PDB entry 9K3N | electron microscopy, 2.59 A resolution | chains F and G of the 300 polymer chains in the assembly

Chain F:
Name: capsid protein F
Organism: Salmonella phage PJNS002
Amino-acid sequence (429 residues; row label = number of the first residue in the row):
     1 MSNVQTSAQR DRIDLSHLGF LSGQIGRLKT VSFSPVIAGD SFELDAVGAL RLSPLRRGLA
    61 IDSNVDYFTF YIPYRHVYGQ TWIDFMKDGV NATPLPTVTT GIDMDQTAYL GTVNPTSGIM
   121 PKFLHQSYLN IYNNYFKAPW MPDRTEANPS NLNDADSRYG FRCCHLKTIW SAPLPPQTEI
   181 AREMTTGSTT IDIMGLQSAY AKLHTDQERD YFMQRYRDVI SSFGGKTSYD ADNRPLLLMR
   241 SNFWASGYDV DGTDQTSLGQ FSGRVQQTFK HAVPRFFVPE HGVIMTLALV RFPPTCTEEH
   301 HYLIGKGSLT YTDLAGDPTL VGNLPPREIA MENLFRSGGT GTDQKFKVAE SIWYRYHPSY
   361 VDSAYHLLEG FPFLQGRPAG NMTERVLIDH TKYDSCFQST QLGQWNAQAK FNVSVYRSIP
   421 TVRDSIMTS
Not modelled in the structure: 1

Chain G:
Name: spike protein G
Organism: Salmonella phage PJNS002
Amino-acid sequence (177 residues; each row starts with the number of its first residue):
     1 MFQEFVSKHN SPFTSLPMVS KSVTPSVTAA PILSTPRNQQ VTESFLDLTI ATAAGGIASI
    61 ISVDPSAKAD NQVFSVCAHL TGAADLKYWA ALVRFESATV PTTVTPTFDL FPIAGTYSNG
   121 TYIVKDCATI KTFPNVAGNT VYVGLMLFSN SWVAGKLTGI ISINQVRTEI TTLQPLK

How chain F and chain G interact:
Contacting residue pairs (8; chain F residue first):
  Arg56(F) with Glu169(G)
  Glu369(F) with Thr168(G)
  Gln398(F) with Thr171(G); Lys177(G)
  Ser399(F) with Thr171(G), hydrogen bond (backbone-side chain); Thr172(G); Leu173(G)
  Thr400(F) with Leu173(G)
Also at the interface, not in a pair above, chain F (7 interface residues in all): Leu367, Gln401
Also at the interface, not in a pair above, chain G (9 interface residues in all): Arg167, Ile170, Gln174

In short:
Chain F and chain G form an interface of 7 and 9 residues respectively, with 1 hydrogen bond. Its one
hydrogen-bonded contact is Ser399(F)-Thr171(G).
Chain F is capsid protein F and chain G is spike protein G, both from Salmonella phage PJNS002; the structure,
The structure of Salmonella phage PJNS002, was determined by electron microscopy, deposited together with
9K3M.
